7O4J - chains M and T of the 30 polymer chains in the assembly; structure by electron microscopy, 2.90 A resolution.

== Chain M ==
Name: Transcription initiation factor IIB
Source organism: Saccharomyces cerevisiae (strain ATCC 204508 / S288c)
Reference sequence: P29055 (TF2B_YEAST); numbering as in UniProt (aligned over 1-345)
Chain sequence (352 residues; row label = number of the first residue in the row):
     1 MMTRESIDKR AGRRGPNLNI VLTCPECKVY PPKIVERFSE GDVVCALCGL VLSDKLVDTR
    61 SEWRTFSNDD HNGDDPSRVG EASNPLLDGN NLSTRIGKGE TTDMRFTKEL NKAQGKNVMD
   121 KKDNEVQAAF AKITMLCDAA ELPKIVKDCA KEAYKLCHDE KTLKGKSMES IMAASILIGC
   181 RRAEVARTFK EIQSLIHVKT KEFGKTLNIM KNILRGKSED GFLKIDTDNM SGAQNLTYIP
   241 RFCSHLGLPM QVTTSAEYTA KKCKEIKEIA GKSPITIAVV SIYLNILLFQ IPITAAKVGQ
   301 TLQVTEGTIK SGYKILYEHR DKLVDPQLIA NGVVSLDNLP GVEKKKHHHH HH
Disordered / not traced: 1-13, 59-77, 222-223, 343-352
Sequence notes: expression tag (346-352)
Swiss-Prot annotation at these positions:
  - zinc finger: Ile20 to Ser53 (TFIIB-type)
  - binding site (Zn(2+)): Cys24, Cys27, Cys45, Cys48
Ion coordination: Zn2+: Cys24, Cys27, Cys45, Cys48

== Chain T ==
Molecule: Template DNA
Sequence (106 nucleotides; row label = number of the first residue in the row):
     1 TGACACAGCG CAGTTGTGCT ATGATATTTT TATGTATGTA CAACACACAT CGGAGGTGAA
    61 TCGAACGTTC CATAGCTATT ATATACACAG CGTGCTACTG TTCTCG
Disordered / not traced: 1-34, 45-61, 97-106

== Chain M / chain T interface ==
Pairs across the interface - 17 pairs, chain M then chain T:
  Lys112(M) - DA65(T)  salt bridge to the phosphate
  Lys164(M) - DA74(T)  phosphate contact
  Lys164(M) - DG75(T)  salt bridge to the phosphate
  Gly165(M) - DG75(T)  phosphate contact
  Gly165(M) - DC76(T)  phosphate contact
  Glu202(M) - DT77(T)  phosphate contact
  Gly271(M) - DC86(T)  sugar contact
  Lys272(M) - DC86(T)  phosphate contact
  Lys272(M) - DA87(T)  salt bridge to the phosphate
  Ser273(M) - DC86(T)  phosphate contact
  Ser273(M) - DA87(T)  hydrogen bond to the phosphate
  Thr276(M) - DA87(T)  hydrogen bond to the phosphate
  Gln303(M) - DC88(T)  phosphate contact
  Val304(M) - DC88(T)  phosphate contact
  Thr305(M) - DC88(T)  hydrogen bond to the phosphate
  Thr305(M) - DA89(T)  hydrogen bond to the phosphate
  Thr308(M) - DC88(T)  hydrogen bond to the phosphate
Interface residues without a listed pair, chain M (14 interface residues in all): Lys116, Lys166

== In short ==
14 residues of chain M face 9 of chain T across their interface, with 5 hydrogen bonds and 3 salt bridges.
Among the polar pairs are Ser273(M)-DA87(T), Thr276(M)-DA87(T) and Thr305(M)-DC88(T). UniProt lists 4
Zn2+-binding residues on chain M.
Chain M is Transcription initiation factor IIB (Saccharomyces cerevisiae (strain ATCC 204508 / S288c)) and
chain T is Template DNA; the structure, Yeast RNA polymerase II transcription pre-initiation complex
(consensus), was determined by electron microscopy, deposited together with 7O4I, 7O4K, 7O4L, 7O72, 7O73 and
7O75.
